PDB entry 3D42 | X-ray diffraction, 2.46 A resolution | chains A and B

# Chain A
Molecule: Tyrosine-protein phosphatase non-receptor type 7
Source organism: Homo sapiens
Notes: EC 3.1.3.48; fragment: Catalytic domain
UniProt: P35236 (PTN7_HUMAN); residues 44-339 here correspond to UniProt positions 65-360 (UniProt number = residue number + 21)
Chain sequence (308 residues; numbered 32 to 339; the number before each row is that of its first residue):
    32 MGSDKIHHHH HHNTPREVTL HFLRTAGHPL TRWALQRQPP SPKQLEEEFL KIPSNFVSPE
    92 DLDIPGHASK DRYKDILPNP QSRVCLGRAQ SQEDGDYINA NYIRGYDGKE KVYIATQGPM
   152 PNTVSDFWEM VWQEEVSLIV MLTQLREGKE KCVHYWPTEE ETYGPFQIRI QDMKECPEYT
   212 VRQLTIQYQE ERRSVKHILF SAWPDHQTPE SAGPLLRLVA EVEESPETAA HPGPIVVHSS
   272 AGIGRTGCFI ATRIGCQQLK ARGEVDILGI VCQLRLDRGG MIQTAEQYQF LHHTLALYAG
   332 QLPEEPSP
Disordered / not traced: 32-43, 178-180, 336-339
Differences from the reference sequence: expression tag (32-43); engineered mutation Asp106 (Thr127 in P35236), Ser270 (Cys291 in P35236)
Ligand contacts: d(-)-tartaric acid (TAR): Ser242, Ala243, Gly244, His324, Leu328
Curated features (UniProtKB/Swiss-Prot):
  - binding site (substrate): Asp236, Gln314
  - modified residue: Thr45 (Phosphothreonine), Ser72 (Phosphoserine), Ser89 (Phosphoserine), Ser122 (Phosphoserine)
Reported in the primary citation:
  - mutagenesis - Q314A (13-fold): decreased catalytic activity
  - mutagenesis - C270S: abolished catalytic activity
  - mutagenesis - T106D (33-fold): increased catalytic activity on tyrosine-phosphorylated peptides (citing earlier work)

# Chain B
Molecule: Mitogen-activated protein kinase 1 peptide
Notes: fragment: Activation loop
UniProt: P28482 (MK01_HUMAN); residues 182-189 here correspond to UniProt positions 184-191 (UniProt number = residue number + 2)
Chain sequence (8 residues; numbered 182 to 189; the number before each row is that of its first residue):
   182 LTEYVATR
Disordered / not traced: 182, 187-189
Modified / non-standard residues: Tyr185 (o-phosphotyrosine; PTR)
Curated features (UniProtKB/Swiss-Prot):
  - motif: Thr183 to Tyr185 (TXY)
  - modified residue: Thr183 (Phosphothreonine), Tyr185 (Phosphotyrosine), Thr188 (Phosphothreonine)

# Interface between chain A and chain B
Residue-residue contacts - 19 pairs, chain A then chain B:
  Arg103(A) - Thr183(B)  hydrogen bond (backbone-backbone)
  Tyr104(A) - Thr183(B)
  Tyr104(A) - Glu184(B)
  Tyr104(A) - Tyr185(B)
  Lys105(A) - Thr183(B)
  Asp106(A) - Thr183(B)
  Asp106(A) - Tyr185(B)
  Asp106(A) - Val186(B)  hydrogen bond (side chain-backbone)
  Ile107(A) - Tyr185(B)
  Asp236(A) - Tyr185(B)
  His237(A) - Tyr185(B)  hydrogen bond (side chain-backbone)
  Ser270(A) - Tyr185(B)
  Ser271(A) - Tyr185(B)
  Ala272(A) - Tyr185(B)
  Gly273(A) - Tyr185(B)
  Ile274(A) - Tyr185(B)
  Gly275(A) - Tyr185(B)
  Arg276(A) - Tyr185(B)
  Gln314(A) - Tyr185(B)

# Overview
Chain A and chain B form an interface of 15 and 4 residues respectively; the contacts include 3 hydrogen
bonds. Polar contacts include Asp106(A)-Val186(B), His237(A)-Tyr185(B) and Arg103(A)-Thr183(B). Ligands of
chain A: d(-)-tartaric acid. The paper reports that Q314A of chain A reduces catalytic activity; C270S of
chain A abolishes catalytic activity.
Here chain A is Tyrosine-protein phosphatase non-receptor type 7 (Homo sapiens) and chain B is
Mitogen-activated protein kinase 1 peptide. Entry 3D42 (Crystal structure of HePTP in complex with a
monophosphorylated Erk2 peptide) was determined by X-ray diffraction, deposited together with 3D44, 2QDC and
2HVL.
